4B5F - chains A and V of the 3 polymer chains in the assembly; structure by X-ray diffraction, 2.00 A resolution.

[Chain A]
Name: Putative exodeoxyribonuclease
From: Neisseria meningitidis
Notes: EC 3.1.11.2
UniProt: C9X331 (C9X331_NEIM8); residues 1-259 here = UniProt positions 1-259
Sequence (259 residues; each row starts with the number of its first residue):
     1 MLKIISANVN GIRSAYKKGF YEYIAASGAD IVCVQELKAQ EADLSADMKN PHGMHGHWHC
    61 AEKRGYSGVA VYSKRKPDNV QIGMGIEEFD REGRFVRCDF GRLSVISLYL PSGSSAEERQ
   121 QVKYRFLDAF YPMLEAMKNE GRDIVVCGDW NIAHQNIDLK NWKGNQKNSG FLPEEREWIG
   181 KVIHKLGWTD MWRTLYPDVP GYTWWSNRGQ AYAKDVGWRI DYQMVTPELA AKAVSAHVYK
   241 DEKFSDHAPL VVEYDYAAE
Not modelled in the structure: 257-259
Sequence notes: conflict Gly101 (Asp in C9X331)

[Chain V]
Molecule: 11-nt DNA strand
Sequence (11 nucleotides; each row starts with the number of its first residue):
    42 CGATCGGTAG C

[How chain A and chain V interact]
Pairs across the interface (20):
  Asn10(A) - DA50(V)  sugar contact
  Gly11(A) - DA50(V)  phosphate contact
  Gly11(A) - DG51(V)  phosphate contact
  Arg13(A) - DG51(V)  hydrogen bond to the phosphate
  Arg13(A) - DC52(V)  salt bridge to the phosphate
  Ser14(A) - DA50(V)  phosphate contact
  Ser14(A) - DG51(V)  hydrogen bond to the phosphate
  Lys18(A) - DA50(V)  salt bridge to the phosphate
  Lys38(A) - DA50(V)  sugar contact
  Lys38(A) - DG51(V)  sugar contact
  Asp43(A) - DC52(V)  phosphate contact
  Arg64(A) - DC52(V)  phosphate contact
  Gly65(A) - DG51(V)  phosphate contact
  Gly65(A) - DC52(V)  sugar contact
  Lys167(A) - DG43(V)  salt bridge to the phosphate
  Asn207(A) - DG47(V)  hydrogen bond to the base
  Asn207(A) - DG48(V)  hydrogen bond to the sugar
  Arg208(A) - DG47(V)  salt bridge to the phosphate
  Arg208(A) - DG48(V)  phosphate contact
  Gly209(A) - DG48(V)  hydrogen bond to the phosphate
Interface residues without a listed pair, chain A (14 interface residues in all): Ile12
Interface residues without a listed pair, chain V (7 interface residues in all): DT49

[Summary]
The interface between chain A and chain V involves 14 residues on one side and 7 on the other; the contacts
include 5 hydrogen bonds and 4 salt bridges. Polar contacts include Asn207(A)-DG47(V), Asn207(A)-DG48(V) and
Arg13(A)-DG51(V).
Chain A is Putative exodeoxyribonuclease (Neisseria meningitidis) and chain V is an 11-nt DNA strand; the
structure, Substrate bound Neisseria AP endonuclease in absence of metal ions (crystal form 1), was determined
by X-ray diffraction (same publication as 4B5G, 4B5H, 4B5I, 4B5J and 4B5M).
